6BY2 - chains B and C of the 3 polymer chains in the assembly; structure by X-ray diffraction, 2.35 A resolution.

Chain B:
Molecule: Antibody Light Chain
Organism: Mus musculus
Notes: antibody fragment or engineered binder
Sequence (212 residues; each row starts with the number of its first residue):
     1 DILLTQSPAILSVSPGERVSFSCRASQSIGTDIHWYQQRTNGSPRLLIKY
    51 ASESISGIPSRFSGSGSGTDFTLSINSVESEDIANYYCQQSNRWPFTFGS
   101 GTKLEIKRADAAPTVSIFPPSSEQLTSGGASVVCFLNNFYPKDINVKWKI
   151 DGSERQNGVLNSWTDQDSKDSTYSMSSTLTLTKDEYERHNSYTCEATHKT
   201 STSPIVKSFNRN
Cystine bridges: Cys23-Cys88, Cys134-Cys194

Chain C:
Molecule: pH-gated potassium channel KcsA
Organism: Streptomyces coelicolor
Reference sequence: P0A333 (KCSA_STRCO); residues 22-116 here = UniProt positions 22-116
Sequence (103 residues; numbered 22 to 124; the number before each row is that of its first residue):
    22 SALHWRAAGAATVLLVIVLLAGSYLAVLAERGAPGAQLITYPRALWWSVE
    72 TATAVGYGDLYPVTLWGRCVAVVVMVAGITSFGLVTAALATWFVGREQER
   122 RGH
Construct notes: engineered mutation Ala75 (Thr in P0A333), Cys90 (Leu in P0A333); expression tag (117-124)
Bound ions: K+ site 1 near Ala75 (its only coordinating residue here); K+ site 2 near Gly77 (its only coordinating residue here)
Ligand contacts:
  - diacyl glycerol (DGA): Leu86, Arg89, Val93
  - nonan-1-ol (F09): Leu46, Leu49, Ala50, Trp87, Val91
Reported in the primary citation:
  - mutagenesis - T75A: decreased catalytic activity
  - K+ coordination: Ala75
  - conformationally variable residues: Val76, Gly77

Interface between chain B and chain C:
Contacting residue pairs (17):
  Asp32(B) with Arg64(C), salt bridge
  Asn92(B) with Gln58(C), hydrogen bond; Ile60(C); Arg64(C)
  Arg93(B) with Gly56(C), hydrogen bond (side chain-backbone); Ala57(C); Gln58(C); Ile60(C)
  Trp94(B) with Arg52(C); Gly53(C); Ala54(C); Pro55(C); Gly56(C), hydrogen bond (backbone-backbone); Ala57(C), hydrogen bond (backbone-backbone); Ile60(C)
  Phe96(B) with Arg52(C); Ile60(C), hydrophobic
Also at the interface, not in a pair above, chain B (7 interface residues in all): Tyr50, Ser91

Summary:
Chain B and chain C form an interface of 7 and 9 residues respectively; the contacts include 4 hydrogen bonds
and 1 salt bridge. Polar pairs include Asp32(B)-Arg64(C), Asn92(B)-Gln58(C) and Arg93(B)-Gly56(C). Chain C
binds nonan-1-ol and diacyl glycerol. The paper reports that T75A of chain C reduces catalytic activity; K+
coordination by Ala75(C).
Here chain B is Antibody Light Chain (Mus musculus) and chain C is pH-gated potassium channel KcsA
(Streptomyces coelicolor). Entry 6BY2 (Closed and deep-inactivated conformation of KcsA-T75A mutant) was
determined by X-ray diffraction together with 6BY3 from the same study.
